Entry 8FJS (electron microscopy, 3.00 A resolution); this record covers chains A and L of the 25 polymer chains in the assembly.

[Chain A (and L)]
Molecule: Pilin_N domain-containing protein
Source organism: Saccharolobus solfataricus
Notes: chain L of this document is another copy of the same molecule, construct and numbering; everything in this record applies to it too
Reference sequence: A0A7S9IHX8 (A0A7S9IHX8_SACSO); residues -11 to 132 here correspond to UniProt positions 1-144 (UniProt number = residue number + 12)
Amino-acid sequence (144 residues; each row starts with the number of its first residue; numbers below 1 keep their minus sign (Met-11 is residue -11)):
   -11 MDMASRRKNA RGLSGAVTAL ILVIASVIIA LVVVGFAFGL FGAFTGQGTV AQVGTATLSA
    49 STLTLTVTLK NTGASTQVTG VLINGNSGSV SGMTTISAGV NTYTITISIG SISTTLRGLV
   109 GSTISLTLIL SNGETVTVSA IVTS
Disordered / not traced: -11 to 0

[How chain A and chain L interact]
Contacting residue pairs (10; chain A residue first):
  Ser2(A) with Leu10(L); Val11(L); Ser14(L)
  Thr6(A) with Ser14(L)
  Ile9(A) with Ala18(L), hydrophobic
  Ala13(A) with Val22(L), hydrophobic
  Ile17(A) with Phe26(L), hydrophobic; Phe29(L), hydrophobic
  Ile117(A) with Val41(L)
  Gly121(A) with Val41(L)
Also at the interface, not in a pair above, chain A (11 interface residues in all): Leu1, Val5, Ile16, Leu70
Also at the interface, not in a pair above, chain L (13 interface residues in all): Ala7, Val15, Ala25, Gly42, Thr43

[In short]
The interface between chain A and chain L involves 11 residues on one side and 13 on the other.
Chain A and chain L are both Pilin_N domain-containing protein (Saccharolobus solfataricus); the structure,
Structure of the Saccharolobus solfataricus archaeal type IV pilus at 3 Angstrom resolution, was determined by
electron microscopy together with 8FJ5, 8FK0, 8FK7 and 7TXI from the same study.
